7S9N - chains A and P of the 4 polymer chains in the assembly; structure by X-ray diffraction, 1.71 A resolution.

Chain A:
Protein: DNA polymerase beta
Source organism: Homo sapiens
Notes: EC 2.7.7.7, 4.2.99.-
UniProtKB: P06746 (DPOLB_HUMAN); numbering as in UniProt (aligned over 1-335)
Amino-acid sequence (335 residues; each row starts with the number of its first residue):
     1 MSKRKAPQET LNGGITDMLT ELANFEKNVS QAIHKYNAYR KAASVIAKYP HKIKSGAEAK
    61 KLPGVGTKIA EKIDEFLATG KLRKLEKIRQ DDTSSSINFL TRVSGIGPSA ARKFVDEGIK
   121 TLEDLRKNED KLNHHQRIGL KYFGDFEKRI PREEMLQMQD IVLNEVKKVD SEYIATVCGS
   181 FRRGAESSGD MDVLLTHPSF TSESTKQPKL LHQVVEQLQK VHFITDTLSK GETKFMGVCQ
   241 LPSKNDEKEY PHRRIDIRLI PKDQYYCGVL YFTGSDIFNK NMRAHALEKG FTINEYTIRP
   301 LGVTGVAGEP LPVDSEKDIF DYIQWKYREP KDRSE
Not modelled in the structure: 1-6, 205-206
Curated features (UniProtKB/Swiss-Prot):
  - region: Arg183 to Asp192 (DNA-binding)
  - active site: Lys72 (Nucleophile)
  - binding site (K(+)): Lys60, Leu62, Val65, Thr101, Val103, Ile106
  - binding site (Na(+)): Lys60, Leu62, Val65, Thr101, Val103, Ile106
  - binding site (dATP): Arg149, Ser180, Arg183, Gly189, Asp190
  - binding site (dCTP): Arg149, Ser180, Arg183, Gly189, Asp190
  - binding site (dGTP): Arg149, Ser180, Arg183, Gly189, Asp190, Asp192
  - binding site (dTTP): Arg149, Ser180, Arg183, Gly189, Asp190
  - binding site (Mg(2+)): Asp190, Asp192, Asp256
  - modified residue: Lys72 (N6-acetyllysine), Arg83 (Omega-N-methylarginine), Arg152 (Omega-N-methylarginine)
  - cross-link (Glycyl lysine isopeptide (Lys-Gly)): Lys41 (interchain with G-Cter in ubiquitin), Lys61 (interchain with G-Cter in ubiquitin), Lys81 (interchain with G-Cter in ubiquitin)
  - natural variant: Leu22 (L22P: Found in a gastric cancer sample; uncertain significance), Tyr39 (Y39C: Found in a gastric cancer sample; uncertain significance), Gly118 (G118V: Decreased DNA-directed DNA polymerase activity), Arg137 (R137Q: Decreased function in base-excision repair), Arg149 (R149I: Decreased DNA-directed DNA polymerase activity), Asp160 (D160N: Found in a gastric cancer sample; uncertain significance), Cys239 (C239R: Found in a gastric cancer sample; uncertain significance), Lys289 (K289M: Found in a colon cancer sample; uncertain significance), Asn294 (N294D: Found in a gastric cancer sample; uncertain significance), Glu295 (E295K: Found in a gastric cancer sample; uncertain significance)
  - mutagenesis: Phe25 (F25W: No effect on 5'-dRP lyase activity. Decreased ssDNA binding), His34 (H34G: Decreased 5'-dRP lyase activity. Decreased ssDNA binding), Lys35 (K35A: Decreased 5'-dRP lyase activity. Decreased ssDNA binding. Loss of 5'-dRP lyase activity; when associated with A-68 and A-72. Decreased ssDNA binding; when associated with A-68 and A-72 ...), Tyr39 (Y39F: No effect on 5'-dRP lyase activity; Y39Q: Abolishes DNA polymerase and 5'-dRP lyase activity), Lys41 (K41R: Abolishes ubiquitination; when associated with R-61 and R-81), Lys60 (K60A: Decreased 5'-dRP lyase activity. Decreased ssDNA binding), Lys61 (K61R: Abolishes ubiquitination; when associated with R-41 and R-81), Lys68 (K68A: No effect on 5'-dRP lyase activity. Decreased ssDNA binding. Loss of 5'-dRP lyase activity; when associated with A-35 and A-72. Decreased ssDNA binding; when associated with A-35 and A-72 ...), Glu71 (E71Q: No effect on 5'-dRP lyase activity. No effect on structure shown by circular dichroism. No effect on ssDNA binding), Lys72 (K72A: Severely reduced 5'-dRP lyase activity. Does not affect ssDNA binding. Loss of 5'-dRP lyase activity; when associated with A-35 and A-68. Decreased ssDNA binding ...), Glu75 (E75A: Slightly decreased 5'-dRP lyase activity. Decreased ssDNA binding. No effect on structure shown by circular dichroism), Lys81 (K81R: Abolishes ubiquitination; when associated with R-41 and R-61), 5 further mutagenesis entries in UniProt

Chain P:
Molecule: 10-nt DNA strand
Sequence (10 nucleotides; each row starts with the number of its first residue):
     1 GCTGATGCGA

Chain A / chain P interface:
Pairs across the interface (16):
  Val103(A) - DG9(P)  phosphate contact
  Ser104(A) - DG9(P)  phosphate contact
  Gly105(A) - DC8(P)  sugar contact
  Gly105(A) - DG9(P)  hydrogen bond to the phosphate
  Ile106(A) - DG9(P)  phosphate contact
  Gly107(A) - DC8(P)  hydrogen bond to the phosphate
  Gly107(A) - DG9(P)  phosphate contact
  Pro108(A) - DC8(P)  phosphate contact
  Ser109(A) - DG7(P)  phosphate contact
  Ser109(A) - DC8(P)  hydrogen bond to the phosphate
  Ala110(A) - DC8(P)  hydrogen bond to the phosphate
  His135(A) - DG9(P)  sugar contact
  Lys234(A) - DG9(P)  base contact
  Met236(A) - DA10(P)  sugar contact
  Arg254(A) - DA10(P)  salt bridge to the phosphate
  Asp256(A) - DA10(P)  sugar contact
Also at the interface, not in a pair above, chain A (15 interface residues in all): Asp190, Arg258

Summary:
15 residues of chain A face 4 of chain P across their interface; the contacts include 4 hydrogen bonds and 1
salt bridge. Among the polar pairs are Gly105(A)-DG9(P), Gly107(A)-DC8(P) and Ser109(A)-DC8(P).
Here chain A is DNA polymerase beta (Homo sapiens) and chain P is a 10-nt DNA strand. Entry 7S9N (Binary
complex of DNA Polymerase Beta with Fapy-dG in the template position) was determined by X-ray diffraction
together with 7S9J, 7S9K, 7S9L, 7S9M, 7S9O, 7S9P and 7S9Q from the same study.
